Entry 5FDR (X-ray diffraction, 2.60 A resolution); this record covers chain A.

# Chain A
Protein: Induced myeloid leukemia cell differentiation protein Mcl-1
Organism: Homo sapiens
UniProt: Q07820 (MCL1_HUMAN); residue numbers follow UniProt; this construct covers 172-327
Chain sequence (158 residues; row label = number of the first residue in the row):
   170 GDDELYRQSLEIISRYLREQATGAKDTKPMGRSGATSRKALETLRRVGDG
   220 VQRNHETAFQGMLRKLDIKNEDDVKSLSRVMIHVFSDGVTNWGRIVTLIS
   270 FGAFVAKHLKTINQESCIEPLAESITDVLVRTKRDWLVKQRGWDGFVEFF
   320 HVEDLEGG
Disordered / not traced: 170, 326-327
Construct notes: expression tag (170-171)
Residues lining bound ligands: 5X3 (5-[[6-chloranyl-3-[3-(4-chloranyl-3,5-dimethyl-phenoxy)propyl]-7-(3,5-dimethyl-1H-pyrazol-4-yl)-1H-indol-2-yl]carbonylsulfamoyl]furan-2-carboxylic acid): His224, Ala227, Phe228, Met231, Leu235, Leu246, Val249, Met250, Val253, Phe254, Asn260, Gly262, Arg263, Thr266, Leu267, Phe270, Gly271, Leu290, Ile294
Swiss-Prot annotation at these positions:
  - motif: Ala209 to Asn223 (BH3), His252 to Ala272 (BH1), Asp304 to Phe319 (BH2)
  - cross-link (Glycyl lysine isopeptide (Lys-Gly)): Lys194 (interchain with G-Cter in ubiquitin), Lys197 (interchain with G-Cter in ubiquitin)
  - mutagenesis: Lys194 (K194R: Reduced ubiquitination), Lys197 (K197R: Reduced ubiquitination), Lys208 (K208R: No effect on ubiquitination), Lys234 (K234R: No effect on ubiquitination)
What the authors report for this chain:
  - binding site for 5X3: Asn260, Arg263

# Summary
Ligands of chain A: compound 5X3. From UniProt: 4 mutagenesis sites. The paper reports a binding site for 5X3
at Asn260 and Arg263.
Chain A is Induced myeloid leukemia cell differentiation protein Mcl-1 (Homo sapiens); the structure, Mcl-1
complexed with small molecule inhibitor, was determined by X-ray diffraction together with 5FC4 and 5FDO from
the same study.
